PDB entry 8DJS | X-ray diffraction, 1.19 A resolution | chain A

== Chain A ==
Molecule: L-ascorbate peroxidase
From: Sorghum bicolor
Notes: EC 1.11.1.11
Reference sequence: C5WNL8 (C5WNL8_SORBI); residue numbers follow UniProt; this construct covers 1-250
Sequence (250 residues; numbered 1 to 250; the number before each row is that of its first residue):
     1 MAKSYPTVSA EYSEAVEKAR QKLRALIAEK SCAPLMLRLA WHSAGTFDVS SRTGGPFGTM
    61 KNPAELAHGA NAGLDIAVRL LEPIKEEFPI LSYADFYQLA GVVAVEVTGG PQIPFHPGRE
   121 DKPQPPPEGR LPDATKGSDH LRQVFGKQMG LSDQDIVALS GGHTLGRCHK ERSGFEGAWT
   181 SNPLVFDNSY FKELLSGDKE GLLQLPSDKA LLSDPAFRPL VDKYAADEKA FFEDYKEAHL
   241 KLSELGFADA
Metal / ion sites: heme Fe near H163 (its only coordinating residue here); Na+: T164, T180, N182, V185
Small-molecule neighbours:
  - ascorbic acid (ASC): K30, S31, C32, P34, L35, H169, R172
  - heme (HEM): P34, L35, L37, R38, W41, P132, D133, A134, L141, F145, L159, S160, G162, H163, L165, G166, R167, C168, H169, R172, S173, F175, W179, L205, S207, Y235
Reported in the primary citation:
  - binding site for ascorbic acid: K30, C32, P34, L35, H169, R172
  - binding site for glycerol: W41, H42, A70, A134
  - mutagenesis - R38L, W41F, H42A, R172A: decreased catalytic activity on ascorbate
  - mutagenesis - R172A: decreased catalytic activity on p-coumarate
  - mutagenesis - W41F, H42A: decreased catalytic activity on polymerization
  - catalytic residues: R38, W41, H42

== Overview ==
Chain A binds heme and ascorbic acid. T164, T180, N182 and V185 coordinate Na+. The paper reports catalytic
residues R38, W41 and H42; R38L, W41F and H42A, among others, reduce catalytic activity on ascorbate.
Chain A is L-ascorbate peroxidase (Sorghum bicolor); the structure, Cytosolic ascorbate peroxidase from
Sorghum bicolor - one ascorbate complex, was determined by X-ray diffraction, deposited together with 8DJR,
8DJT, 8DJU, 8DJW and 8DJX.
